Entry 7OUQ (X-ray diffraction, 2.63 A resolution); this record covers chains A and B.

Chain A (and B):
Protein: wilavidin
Source organism: Gammaproteobacteria bacterium
Notes: chain B of this document is another copy of the same molecule, construct and numbering; everything in this record applies to it too
Reference sequence: A0A3A4VWA2 (A0A3A4VWA2_9GAMM); residues 1-129 here correspond to UniProt positions 22-150 (UniProt number = residue number + 21)
Chain sequence (130 residues; each row starts with the number of its first residue; numbering starts at 0):
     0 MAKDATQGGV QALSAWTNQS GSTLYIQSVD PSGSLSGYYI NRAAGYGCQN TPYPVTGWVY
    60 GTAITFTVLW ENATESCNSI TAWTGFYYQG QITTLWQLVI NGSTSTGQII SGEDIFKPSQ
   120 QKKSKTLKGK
Unresolved in the structure: 0-5, 125-129 (chain B: 0-6, 125-129)
Construct notes: initiating methionine (0)
Disulfide bonds: Cys47-Cys76
Small-molecule neighbours: biotin (BTN): Asn17, Ser21, Tyr38, Asn40, Ala42, Tyr45, Gly46, Cys47, Trp69, Cys76, Ser78, Thr80, Trp82, Trp95, Leu97, Asp113

How chain A and chain B interact:
Contacting residue pairs (81; chain A residue first):
  Ser31(A) - Leu68(B)
  Pro53(A) - Trp57(B)
  Thr55(A) - Thr55(B)  hydrogen bond
  Thr55(A) - Gly56(B)
  Thr55(A) - Trp57(B)
  Gly56(A) - Thr55(B)
  Trp57(A) - Pro53(B)
  Trp57(A) - Thr55(B)
  Trp57(A) - Thr66(B)  hydrogen bond (side chain-backbone)
  Trp57(A) - Val67(B)
  Trp57(A) - Leu68(B)
  Trp57(A) - Ile79(B)
  Val58(A) - Leu68(B)
  Tyr59(A) - Leu68(B)  hydrophobic
  Tyr59(A) - Trp69(B)
  Tyr59(A) - Glu70(B)
  Tyr59(A) - Ser75(B)  hydrogen bond
  Tyr59(A) - Asn77(B)
  Tyr59(A) - Ser78(B)
  Tyr59(A) - Ile79(B)  hydrophobic
  Tyr59(A) - Asn100(B)
  Gly60(A) - Asn100(B)
  Thr61(A) - Asn100(B)  hydrogen bond (backbone-side chain)
  Thr61(A) - Gly101(B)  hydrogen bond (side chain-backbone)
  Ala62(A) - Ile79(B)  hydrophobic
  Ala62(A) - Asn100(B)
  Ile63(A) - Ile79(B)
  Thr64(A) - Thr66(B)  hydrogen bond
  Thr64(A) - Ile79(B)
  Thr64(A) - Ala81(B)
  Thr66(A) - Trp57(B)  hydrogen bond (backbone-side chain)
  Thr66(A) - Thr64(B)  hydrogen bond
  Val67(A) - Trp57(B)
  Leu68(A) - Ser31(B)
  Leu68(A) - Trp57(B)
  Leu68(A) - Val58(B)
  Leu68(A) - Tyr59(B)  hydrophobic
  Trp69(A) - Tyr59(B)
  Glu70(A) - Tyr59(B)
  Ser75(A) - Tyr59(B)  hydrogen bond
  Asn77(A) - Tyr59(B)  hydrogen bond (backbone-side chain)
  Ser78(A) - Tyr59(B)
  Ile79(A) - Trp57(B)
  Ile79(A) - Ala62(B)
  Ile79(A) - Ile63(B)
  Ile79(A) - Thr64(B)
  Ala81(A) - Thr64(B)
  Ala81(A) - Thr83(B)
  Thr83(A) - Ala81(B)
  Thr83(A) - Gln96(B)
  Thr83(A) - Val98(B)
  Gly84(A) - Val98(B)
  Phe85(A) - Ser102(B)
  Phe85(A) - Thr103(B)
  Phe85(A) - Ser104(B)
  Phe85(A) - Thr105(B)
  Tyr87(A) - Thr103(B)
  Thr92(A) - Thr105(B)
  Leu94(A) - Gln96(B)
  Leu94(A) - Thr105(B)
  Gln96(A) - Thr83(B)
  Gln96(A) - Leu94(B)
  Gln96(A) - Gln96(B)
  Val98(A) - Ala62(B)  hydrophobic
  Val98(A) - Thr83(B)
  Val98(A) - Gly84(B)
  Asn100(A) - Tyr59(B)
  Asn100(A) - Gly60(B)
  Asn100(A) - Thr61(B)  hydrogen bond (side chain-backbone)
  Asn100(A) - Ala62(B)
  Gly101(A) - Thr61(B)  hydrogen bond (backbone-side chain)
  Ser102(A) - Phe85(B)
  Thr103(A) - Phe85(B)
  Thr103(A) - Tyr87(B)
  Ser104(A) - Phe85(B)
  Thr105(A) - Phe85(B)
  Thr105(A) - Thr92(B)
  Thr105(A) - Leu94(B)
  Thr105(A) - Glu112(B)
  Ile108(A) - Leu94(B)  hydrophobic
  Glu112(A) - Thr105(B)
Also at the interface, not in a pair above, chain A (44 interface residues in all): Val54, Cys76, Thr80, Trp95, Leu97, Ile99
Also at the interface, not in a pair above, chain B (43 interface residues in all): Cys76, Thr80, Tyr86, Trp95, Ile99, Ile108

Summary:
The interface between chain A and chain B involves 44 residues on one side and 43 on the other; the contacts
include 12 hydrogen bonds. Polar contacts include Thr55(A)-Thr55(B), Trp57(A)-Thr66(B) and Tyr59(A)-Ser75(B).
Bound to chain A: biotin.
Chain A and chain B are both wilavidin (Gammaproteobacteria bacterium); the structure, wilavidin biotin
complex, was determined by X-ray diffraction, deposited together with 7OUR, 7P8Y and 7P8Z.
